5TBZ - chains C and D of the 5 polymer chains in the assembly; structure by X-ray diffraction, 7.00 A resolution (low resolution: residue-level contacts below are approximate; hydrogen-bond / salt-bridge calls are withheld).

Chain C:
Name: DNA-directed RNA polymerase subunit beta
Source organism: Escherichia coli O45:K1 (strain S88 / ExPEC)
Notes: EC 2.7.7.6
Reference sequence: B7MIX3 (RPOB_ECO45); numbering as in UniProt (aligned over 1-1342)
Chain sequence (1342 residues; row label = number of the first residue in the row):
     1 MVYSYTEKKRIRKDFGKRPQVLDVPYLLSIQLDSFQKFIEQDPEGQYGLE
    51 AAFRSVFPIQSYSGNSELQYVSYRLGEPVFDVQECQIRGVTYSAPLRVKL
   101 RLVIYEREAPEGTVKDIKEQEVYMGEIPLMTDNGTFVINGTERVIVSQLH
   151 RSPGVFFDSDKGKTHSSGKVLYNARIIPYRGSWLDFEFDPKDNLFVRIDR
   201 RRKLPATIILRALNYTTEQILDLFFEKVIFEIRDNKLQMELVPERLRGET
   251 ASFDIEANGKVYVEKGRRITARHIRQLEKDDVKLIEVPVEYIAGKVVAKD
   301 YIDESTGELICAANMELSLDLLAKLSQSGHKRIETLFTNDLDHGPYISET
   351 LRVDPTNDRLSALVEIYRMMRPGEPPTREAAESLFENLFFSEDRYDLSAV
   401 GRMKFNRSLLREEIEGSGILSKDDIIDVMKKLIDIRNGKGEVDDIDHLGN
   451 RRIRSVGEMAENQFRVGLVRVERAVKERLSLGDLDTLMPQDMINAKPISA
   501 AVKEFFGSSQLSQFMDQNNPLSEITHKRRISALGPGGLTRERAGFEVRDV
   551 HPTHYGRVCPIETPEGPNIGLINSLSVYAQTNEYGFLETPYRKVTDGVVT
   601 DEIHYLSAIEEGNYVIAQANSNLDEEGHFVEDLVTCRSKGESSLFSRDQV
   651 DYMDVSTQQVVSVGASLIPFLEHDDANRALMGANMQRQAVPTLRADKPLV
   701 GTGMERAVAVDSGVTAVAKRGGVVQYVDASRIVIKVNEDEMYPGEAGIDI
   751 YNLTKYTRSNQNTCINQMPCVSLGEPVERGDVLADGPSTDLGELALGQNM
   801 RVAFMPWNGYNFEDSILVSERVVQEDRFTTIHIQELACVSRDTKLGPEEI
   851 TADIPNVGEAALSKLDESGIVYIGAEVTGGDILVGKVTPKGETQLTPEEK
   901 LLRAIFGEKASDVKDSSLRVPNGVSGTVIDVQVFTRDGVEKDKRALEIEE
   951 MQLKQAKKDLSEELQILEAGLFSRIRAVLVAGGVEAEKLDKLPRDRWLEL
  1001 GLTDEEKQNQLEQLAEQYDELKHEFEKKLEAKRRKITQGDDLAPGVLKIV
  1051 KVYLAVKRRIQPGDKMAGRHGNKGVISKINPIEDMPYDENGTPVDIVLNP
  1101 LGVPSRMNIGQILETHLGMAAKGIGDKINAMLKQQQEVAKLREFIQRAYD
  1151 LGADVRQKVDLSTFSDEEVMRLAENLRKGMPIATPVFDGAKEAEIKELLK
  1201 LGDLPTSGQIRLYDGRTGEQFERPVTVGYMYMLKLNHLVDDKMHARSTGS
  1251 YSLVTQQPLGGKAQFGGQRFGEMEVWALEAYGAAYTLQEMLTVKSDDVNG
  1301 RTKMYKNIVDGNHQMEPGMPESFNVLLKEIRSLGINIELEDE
Disordered / not traced: 1-2, 984-1003, 1342
Curated features (UniProtKB/Swiss-Prot):
  - modified residue (N6-acetyllysine): Lys1022, Lys1200

Chain D:
Name: DNA-directed RNA polymerase subunit beta'
Source organism: Escherichia coli O157:H7
Notes: EC 2.7.7.6
Reference sequence: P0A8T8 (RPOC_ECO57); numbering as in UniProt (aligned over 1-1407)
Chain sequence (1407 residues; numbered 1 to 1407; the number before each row is that of its first residue):
     1 MKDLLKFLKAQTKTEEFDAIKIALASPDMIRSWSFGEVKKPETINYRTFK
    51 PERDGLFCARIFGPVKDYECLCGKYKRLKHRGVICEKCGVEVTQTKVRRE
   101 RMGHIELASPTAHIWFLKSLPSRIGLLLDMPLRDIERVLYFESYVVIEGG
   151 MTNLERQQILTEEQYLDALEEFGDEFDAKMGAEAIQALLKSMDLEQECEQ
   201 LREELNETNSETKRKKLTKRIKLLEAFVQSGNKPEWMILTVLPVLPPDLR
   251 PLVPLDGGRFATSDLNDLYRRVINRNNRLKRLLDLAAPDIIVRNEKRMLQ
   301 EAVDALLDNGRRGRAITGSNKRPLKSLADMIKGKQGRFRQNLLGKRVDYS
   351 GRSVITVGPYLRLHQCGLPKKMALELFKPFIYGKLELRGLATTIKAAKKM
   401 VEREEAVVWDILDEVIREHPVLLNRAPTLHRLGIQAFEPVLIEGKAIQLH
   451 PLVCAAYNADFDGDQMAVHVPLTLEAQLEARALMMSTNNILSPANGEPII
   501 VPSQDVVLGLYYMTRDCVNAKGEGMVLTGPKEAERLYRSGLASLHARVKV
   551 RITEYEKDANGELVAKTSLKDTTVGRAILWMIVPKGLPYSIVNQALGKKA
   601 ISKMLNTCYRILGLKPTVIFADQIMYTGFAYAARSGASVGIDDMVIPEKK
   651 HEIISEAEAEVAEIQEQFQSGLVTAGERYNKVIDIWAAANDRVSKAMMDN
   701 LQTETVINRDGQEEKQVSFNSIYMMADSGARGSAAQIRQLAGMRGLMAKP
   751 DGSIIETPITANFREGLNVLQYFISTHGARKGLADTALKTANSGYLTRRL
   801 VDVAQDLVVTEDDCGTHEGIMMTPVIEGGDVKEPLRDRVLGRVTAEDVLK
   851 PGTADILVPRNTLLHEQWCDLLEENSVDAVKVRSVVSCDTDFGVCAHCYG
   901 RDLARGHIINKGEAIGVIAAQSIGEPGTQLTMRTFHIGGAASRAAAESSI
   951 QVKNKGSIKLSNVKSVVNSSGKLVITSRNTELKLIDEFGRTKESYKVPYG
  1001 AVLAKGDGEQVAGGETVANWDPHTMPVITEVSGFVRFTDMIDGQTITRQT
  1051 DELTGLSSLVVLDSAERTAGGKDLRPALKIVDAQGNDVLIPGTDMPAQYF
  1101 LPGKAIVQLEDGVQISSGDTLARIPQESGGTKDITGGLPRVADLFEARRP
  1151 KEPAILAEISGIVSFGKETKGKRRLVITPVDGSDPYEEMIPKWRQLNVFE
  1201 GERVERGDVISDGPEAPHDILRLRGVHAVTRYIVNEVQDVYRLQGVKIND
  1251 KHIEVIVRQMLRKATIVNAGSSDFLEGEQVEYSRVKIANRELEANGKVGA
  1301 TYSRDLLGITKASLATESFISAASFQETTRVLTEAAVAGKRDELRGLKEN
  1351 VIVGRLIPAGTGYAYHQDRMRRRAAGEAPAAPQVTAEDASASLAELLNAG
  1401 LGGSDNE
Disordered / not traced: 1-22, 43-65, 140-158, 937-940, 1371-1407
Curated features (UniProtKB/Swiss-Prot):
  - binding site (Zn(2+)): Cys70, Cys72, Cys85, Cys88, Cys814, Cys888, Cys895, Cys898
  - binding site (Mg(2+)): Asp460, Asp462, Asp464
  - modified residue: Lys972 (N6-acetyllysine)
Disulfides: Cys70-Cys85

Interface between chain C and chain D:
Residue-residue contacts (320; chain C residue first):
  Lys163(C) - Lys1151(D)
  Arg202(C) - Glu162(D)
  Glu365(C) - Glu163(D)
  Met369(C) - Glu163(D)
  Arg548(C) - Arg780(D)
  Asp549(C) - Arg780(D)
  Asp549(C) - Lys781(D)
  Val550(C) - His777(D)
  Val550(C) - Arg780(D)
  Tyr555(C) - Phe773(D)
  Pro560(C) - Arg780(D)
  Thr563(C) - Arg780(D)
  Glu565(C) - Leu783(D)
  Ile569(C) - Ala787(D)
  Asn573(C) - Arg780(D)
  Gln618(C) - Leu770(D)
  Ala619(C) - Val769(D)
  Asn620(C) - Leu767(D)
  Asn620(C) - Asn768(D)
  Asn620(C) - Val769(D)
  Arg637(C) - Leu770(D)
  Glu641(C) - Lys749(D)
  Val660(C) - Phe773(D)
  Leu671(C) - Tyr772(D)
  Glu672(C) - Glu765(D)
  Glu672(C) - Leu767(D)
  Glu672(C) - Asn768(D)
  Glu672(C) - Val769(D)
  Glu672(C) - Tyr772(D)
  His673(C) - Phe763(D)
  His673(C) - Arg764(D)
  His673(C) - Glu765(D)
  His673(C) - Gly766(D)
  His673(C) - Tyr772(D)
  Asp674(C) - Phe763(D)
  Asp674(C) - Tyr772(D)
  Asp675(C) - Phe763(D)
  Ala676(C) - Ser775(D)
  Ala676(C) - Thr776(D)
  Asn677(C) - Ala779(D)
  Leu680(C) - Leu783(D)
  Phe804(C) - Val639(D)
  Met805(C) - Gly636(D)
  Met805(C) - Ala637(D)
  Met805(C) - Ser638(D)
  Pro806(C) - Asp505(D)
  Pro806(C) - Ala632(D)
  Pro806(C) - Ala633(D)
  Asn808(C) - Pro359(D)
  Asn808(C) - Phe629(D)
  Asn808(C) - Ala630(D)
  Asn808(C) - Ala633(D)
  Gly809(C) - Val357(D)
  Tyr810(C) - Val357(D)
  Tyr810(C) - Pro359(D)
  Tyr810(C) - Tyr360(D)
  Tyr810(C) - Gln448(D)
  Asn811(C) - Asp505(D)
  Phe812(C) - Val357(D)
  Phe812(C) - Gly358(D)
  Phe812(C) - Pro451(D)
  Phe812(C) - Gln504(D)
  Phe812(C) - Asp505(D)
  Phe812(C) - Phe629(D)
  Glu813(C) - Pro451(D)
  Glu813(C) - Cys454(D)
  Glu813(C) - Ala459(D)
  Glu813(C) - Phe461(D)
  Glu813(C) - Asp462(D)
  Glu813(C) - Gln504(D)
  Asp814(C) - Phe461(D)
  Asp814(C) - Asp462(D)
  Ser815(C) - Val357(D)
  Thr893(C) - Lys74(D)
  Gln894(C) - Lys74(D)
  Val1046(C) - Arg259(D)
  Gln1061(C) - Lys445(D)
  Pro1062(C) - Ala446(D)
  Lys1073(C) - Asp462(D)
  Gly1074(C) - Asp462(D)
  Val1075(C) - Ile355(D)
  Val1075(C) - Phe461(D)
  Val1075(C) - Gly463(D)
  Ile1076(C) - Ile355(D)
  Ile1076(C) - Thr356(D)
  Ser1077(C) - Thr356(D)
  Ser1077(C) - Val357(D)
  Lys1078(C) - Ile442(D)
  Lys1078(C) - Gln448(D)
  Asn1099(C) - Asp505(D)
  Pro1100(C) - Val639(D)
  Leu1101(C) - Gln504(D)
  Leu1101(C) - Asp505(D)
  Leu1101(C) - Leu508(D)
  Leu1101(C) - Met725(D)
  Ser1105(C) - Gln736(D)
  Arg1106(C) - Asp460(D)
  Met1107(C) - Gln736(D)
  Met1107(C) - Leu740(D)
  Ile1109(C) - Leu740(D)
  Ile1109(C) - Phe763(D)
  Ile1109(C) - Arg764(D)
  Ile1112(C) - Val639(D)
  Ile1112(C) - Ile641(D)
  His1116(C) - Val639(D)
  His1116(C) - Gly640(D)
  His1116(C) - Ile641(D)
  Phe1187(C) - Val769(D)
  Glu1192(C) - Ile641(D)
  Glu1192(C) - Arg764(D)
  Lys1196(C) - Asp642(D)
  Thr1206(C) - Asp642(D)
  Gln1209(C) - Ser638(D)
  Gln1209(C) - Gly640(D)
  Gln1209(C) - Asp643(D)
  Arg1216(C) - Tyr360(D)
  Phe1221(C) - Ala633(D)
  Phe1221(C) - Ser635(D)
  Phe1221(C) - Gly636(D)
  Glu1222(C) - Ser543(D)
  Glu1222(C) - Leu544(D)
  Glu1222(C) - Ser635(D)
  Arg1223(C) - Tyr512(D)
  Arg1223(C) - Arg515(D)
  Arg1223(C) - Ser635(D)
  Arg1223(C) - Gly636(D)
  Arg1223(C) - Ala637(D)
  Arg1223(C) - Phe719(D)
  Arg1223(C) - Asn720(D)
  Arg1223(C) - Ser721(D)
  Arg1223(C) - Met724(D)
  Pro1224(C) - Ala637(D)
  Pro1224(C) - Ser638(D)
  Val1225(C) - Gly636(D)
  Val1225(C) - Ala637(D)
  Thr1226(C) - Ser638(D)
  Thr1226(C) - Val639(D)
  Thr1226(C) - Gly640(D)
  Lys1242(C) - Arg352(D)
  Lys1242(C) - Gln465(D)
  Met1243(C) - Arg352(D)
  Met1243(C) - Ser353(D)
  Met1243(C) - Val354(D)
  Met1243(C) - Met372(D)
  His1244(C) - Gly351(D)
  His1244(C) - Arg352(D)
  His1244(C) - Met372(D)
  Ala1245(C) - Ser350(D)
  Ala1245(C) - Met372(D)
  Ala1245(C) - Glu375(D)
  Ala1245(C) - Leu376(D)
  Arg1246(C) - Tyr349(D)
  Arg1246(C) - Ser350(D)
  Arg1246(C) - Leu376(D)
  Ser1247(C) - Asp348(D)
  Ser1247(C) - Tyr349(D)
  Ser1247(C) - Glu375(D)
  Ser1247(C) - Leu376(D)
  Ser1247(C) - Lys378(D)
  Thr1248(C) - Asp348(D)
  Thr1248(C) - Tyr349(D)
  Leu1253(C) - Asp248(D)
  Leu1253(C) - Pro251(D)
  Val1254(C) - Leu249(D)
  Val1254(C) - Pro251(D)
  Thr1255(C) - Arg99(D)
  Thr1255(C) - Leu249(D)
  Gln1256(C) - Arg99(D)
  Gln1257(C) - Gln340(D)
  Gln1257(C) - Gly344(D)
  Pro1258(C) - Arg346(D)
  Pro1258(C) - Val347(D)
  Leu1259(C) - Arg346(D)
  Gly1260(C) - Arg346(D)
  Phe1265(C) - Val347(D)
  Phe1265(C) - Asp348(D)
  Gly1266(C) - Ser350(D)
  Gly1267(C) - Arg346(D)
  Gly1267(C) - Ser350(D)
  Gln1268(C) - Arg346(D)
  Gln1268(C) - Ser350(D)
  Gln1268(C) - Gly351(D)
  Gln1268(C) - Arg352(D)
  Arg1269(C) - Lys345(D)
  Arg1269(C) - Arg346(D)
  Arg1269(C) - Arg352(D)
  Phe1270(C) - Lys345(D)
  Phe1270(C) - Arg346(D)
  Phe1270(C) - Val347(D)
  Phe1270(C) - His469(D)
  Gly1271(C) - Leu343(D)
  Glu1272(C) - Phe338(D)
  Glu1272(C) - Leu343(D)
  Glu1272(C) - Arg798(D)
  Met1273(C) - Thr428(D)
  Met1273(C) - Leu429(D)
  Met1273(C) - Gly794(D)
  Met1273(C) - Thr797(D)
  Met1273(C) - Arg798(D)
  Glu1274(C) - Arg425(D)
  Glu1274(C) - Thr428(D)
  Glu1274(C) - Ile434(D)
  Glu1274(C) - His469(D)
  Val1275(C) - Leu343(D)
  Trp1276(C) - Val801(D)
  Trp1276(C) - Asp802(D)
  Trp1276(C) - Val917(D)
  Trp1276(C) - Gln921(D)
  Trp1276(C) - Phe1325(D)
  Ala1277(C) - Ile434(D)
  Ala1277(C) - Gln921(D)
  Leu1278(C) - Ile434(D)
  Glu1279(C) - Val1351(D)
  Ala1280(C) - Arg431(D)
  Ala1280(C) - Val917(D)
  Ala1280(C) - Gln921(D)
  Tyr1281(C) - His430(D)
  Tyr1281(C) - Arg431(D)
  Tyr1281(C) - Leu432(D)
  Tyr1281(C) - Gly433(D)
  Tyr1281(C) - Ile434(D)
  Tyr1281(C) - Leu483(D)
  Tyr1281(C) - Met484(D)
  Gly1282(C) - Glu479(D)
  Gly1282(C) - Leu483(D)
  Gly1282(C) - Ala1359(D)
  Gly1282(C) - Gly1360(D)
  Ala1283(C) - Glu479(D)
  Ala1284(C) - Glu479(D)
  Tyr1285(C) - Glu475(D)
  Tyr1285(C) - Ala476(D)
  Tyr1285(C) - Glu479(D)
  Leu1287(C) - Ile1357(D)
  Gln1288(C) - Leu1356(D)
  Glu1289(C) - Val470(D)
  Glu1289(C) - Leu472(D)
  Glu1289(C) - Thr473(D)
  Glu1289(C) - Ala476(D)
  Met1290(C) - Val347(D)
  Met1290(C) - His469(D)
  Met1290(C) - Val470(D)
  Leu1291(C) - Leu342(D)
  Leu1291(C) - Leu343(D)
  Thr1292(C) - Gly1354(D)
  Lys1294(C) - Val347(D)
  Lys1294(C) - Asp348(D)
  Lys1294(C) - Tyr349(D)
  Ser1295(C) - Gly344(D)
  Ser1295(C) - Lys345(D)
  Ser1295(C) - Val347(D)
  Asp1296(C) - Gln340(D)
  Asp1296(C) - Asn341(D)
  Asp1296(C) - Gly344(D)
  Asn1299(C) - Lys96(D)
  Arg1301(C) - Val347(D)
  Arg1301(C) - Asp348(D)
  Tyr1305(C) - Asp348(D)
  Tyr1305(C) - Tyr349(D)
  Ile1308(C) - Phe380(D)
  Val1309(C) - Pro379(D)
  Val1309(C) - Gly383(D)
  Val1309(C) - Glu386(D)
  His1313(C) - Thr473(D)
  His1313(C) - Leu474(D)
  Gln1314(C) - Glu475(D)
  Pro1320(C) - Ile1352(D)
  Pro1320(C) - Val1353(D)
  Pro1320(C) - Gly1354(D)
  Ser1322(C) - Gln340(D)
  Ser1322(C) - Asn341(D)
  Phe1323(C) - Asn341(D)
  Phe1323(C) - Leu342(D)
  Phe1323(C) - Ile1352(D)
  Val1325(C) - Leu249(D)
  Val1325(C) - Arg337(D)
  Leu1326(C) - Arg337(D)
  Leu1326(C) - Asn341(D)
  Leu1326(C) - Leu1332(D)
  Lys1328(C) - Arg99(D)
  Lys1328(C) - Glu100(D)
  Lys1328(C) - Met102(D)
  Lys1328(C) - Leu245(D)
  Lys1328(C) - Leu249(D)
  Glu1329(C) - Leu245(D)
  Glu1329(C) - Leu327(D)
  Glu1329(C) - Met330(D)
  Glu1329(C) - Arg337(D)
  Ile1330(C) - Ile331(D)
  Ile1330(C) - Leu1332(D)
  Arg1331(C) - Trp33(D)
  Arg1331(C) - Pro243(D)
  Ser1332(C) - Pro243(D)
  Ser1332(C) - Val244(D)
  Ser1332(C) - Leu245(D)
  Ser1332(C) - Leu307(D)
  Ser1332(C) - Leu327(D)
  Leu1333(C) - His113(D)
  Leu1333(C) - Trp115(D)
  Leu1333(C) - Leu307(D)
  Leu1333(C) - Leu327(D)
  Leu1333(C) - Ile331(D)
  Gly1334(C) - Ala25(D)
  Gly1334(C) - His113(D)
  Gly1334(C) - Leu239(D)
  Gly1334(C) - Pro243(D)
  Ile1335(C) - Ala23(D)
  Ile1335(C) - Leu24(D)
  Ile1335(C) - Ala25(D)
  Ile1335(C) - Trp115(D)
  Ile1335(C) - Phe116(D)
  Ile1335(C) - Thr1333(D)
  Ile1335(C) - Ala1336(D)
  Asn1336(C) - Ala23(D)
  Asn1336(C) - Leu24(D)
  Asn1336(C) - Ala25(D)
  Asn1336(C) - Met29(D)
  Asn1336(C) - Trp236(D)
  Ile1337(C) - Trp33(D)
  Glu1338(C) - Ser32(D)
  Glu1338(C) - Trp33(D)
Also at the interface, not in a pair above, chain C (160 interface residues in all): Leu204, Phe545, His551, Cys559, Gly570, Trp807, Glu892, Gly1045, Gly1063, Gly1102, Val1103, Pro1104, Asn1108, Leu1113, Ser1207, Gly1249, Tyr1251, Ser1252, Thr1286, Asp1310, Met1315, Asp1341
Also at the interface, not in a pair above, chain D (181 interface residues in all): Cys72, Gly73, Arg137, Pro246, Leu252, Asp308, Ala328, Arg339, Leu387, Leu422, Asn424, Ala426, Gln435, Gly444, Arg634, Ile722, Arg731, Gln739, Arg744, Ile774, Leu788, Ala1323, Arg1341, Arg1355, Thr1361

In short:
The interface between chain C and chain D involves 160 residues on one side and 181 on the other. UniProt
lists 8 Zn2+-binding residues and 3 Mg2+-binding residues on chain D.
Chain C is DNA-directed RNA polymerase subunit beta (Escherichia coli O45:K1 (strain S88 / ExPEC)) and chain D
is DNA-directed RNA polymerase subunit beta' (Escherichia coli O157:H7); the structure, E. Coli RNA Polymerase
complexed with NusG, was determined by X-ray diffraction.
